PDB entry 6XJA | electron microscopy, 4.00 A resolution | chains P and B of the 5 polymer chains in the assembly

[Chain P]
Molecule: Immunoglobulin A1 protease
Source organism: Streptococcus pneumoniae (strain ATCC BAA-255 / R6)
Notes: EC 3.4.24.13
Reference sequence: Q59947 (IGA1_STRR6); residues 665-1963 here = UniProt positions 665-1963
Chain sequence (1299 residues; row label = number of the first residue in the row):
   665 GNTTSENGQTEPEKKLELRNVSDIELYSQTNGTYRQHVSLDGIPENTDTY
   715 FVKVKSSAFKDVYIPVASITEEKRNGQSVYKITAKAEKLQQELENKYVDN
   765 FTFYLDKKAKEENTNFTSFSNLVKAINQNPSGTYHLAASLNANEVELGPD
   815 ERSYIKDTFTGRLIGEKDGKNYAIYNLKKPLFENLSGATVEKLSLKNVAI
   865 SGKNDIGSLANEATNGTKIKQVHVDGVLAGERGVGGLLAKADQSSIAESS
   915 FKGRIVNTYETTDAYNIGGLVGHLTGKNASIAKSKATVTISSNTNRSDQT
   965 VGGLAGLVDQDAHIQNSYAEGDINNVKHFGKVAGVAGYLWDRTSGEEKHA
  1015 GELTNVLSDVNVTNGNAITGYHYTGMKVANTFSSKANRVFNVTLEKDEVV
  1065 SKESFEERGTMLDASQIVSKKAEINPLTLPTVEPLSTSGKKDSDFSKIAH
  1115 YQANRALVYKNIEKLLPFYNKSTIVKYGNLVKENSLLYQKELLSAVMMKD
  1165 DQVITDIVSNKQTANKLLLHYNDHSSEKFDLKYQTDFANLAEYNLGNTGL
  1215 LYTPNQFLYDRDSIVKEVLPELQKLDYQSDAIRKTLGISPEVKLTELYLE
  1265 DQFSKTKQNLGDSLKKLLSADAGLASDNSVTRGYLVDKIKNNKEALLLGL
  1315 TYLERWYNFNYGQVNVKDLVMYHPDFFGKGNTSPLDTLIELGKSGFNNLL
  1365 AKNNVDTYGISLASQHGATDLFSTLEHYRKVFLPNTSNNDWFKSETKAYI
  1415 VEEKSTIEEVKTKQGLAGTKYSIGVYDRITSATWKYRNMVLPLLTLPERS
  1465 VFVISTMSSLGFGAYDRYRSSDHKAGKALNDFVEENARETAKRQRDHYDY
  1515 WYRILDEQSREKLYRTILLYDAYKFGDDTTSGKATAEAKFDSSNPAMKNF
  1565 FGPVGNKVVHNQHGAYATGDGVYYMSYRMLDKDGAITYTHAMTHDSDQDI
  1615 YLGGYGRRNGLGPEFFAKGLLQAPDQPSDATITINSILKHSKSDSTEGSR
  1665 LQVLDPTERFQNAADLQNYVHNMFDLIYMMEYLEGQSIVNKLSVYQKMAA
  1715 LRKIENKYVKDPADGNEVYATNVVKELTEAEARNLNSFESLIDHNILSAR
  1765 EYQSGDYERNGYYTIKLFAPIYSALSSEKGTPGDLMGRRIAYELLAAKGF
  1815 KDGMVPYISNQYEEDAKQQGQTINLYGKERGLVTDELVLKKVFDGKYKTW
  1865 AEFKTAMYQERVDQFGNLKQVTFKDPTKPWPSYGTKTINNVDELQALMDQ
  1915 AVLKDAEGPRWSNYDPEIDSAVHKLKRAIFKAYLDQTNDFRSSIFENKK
Not modelled in the structure: 1054-1063, 1097-1099
Differences from the reference sequence: engineered mutation Ala1605 (Glu in Q59947)
Curated features (UniProtKB/Swiss-Prot):
  - binding site (Zn(2+)): His1604, His1608, Glu1628
From the paper describing this entry:
  - conformationally variable residues (loop rearrangement): Asp770 to Phe783

[Chain B]
Molecule: Immunoglobulin heavy constant alpha 1
Source organism: Homo sapiens
Reference sequence: P01876 (IGHA1_HUMAN); residues 241-450 here correspond to UniProt positions 122-331 (UniProt number = residue number - 119)
Chain sequence (210 residues; numbered 241 to 450; the number before each row is that of its first residue):
   241 CCHPRLSLHRPALEDLLLGSEANLTCTLTGLRDASGVTFTWTPSSGKSAV
   291 QGPPERDLCGCYSVSSVLPGCAEPWNHGKTFTCTAAYPESKTPLTATLSK
   341 SGNTFRPEVHLLPPPSEELALNELVTLTCLARGFSPKDVLVRWLQGSQEL
   391 PREKYLTWASRQEPSQGTTTFAVTSILRVAAEDWKKGDTFSCMVGHEALP
   441 LAFTQKTIDR
Cystine bridges: Cys266-Cys323, Cys369-Cys432
Curated features (UniProtKB/Swiss-Prot):
  - glycosylation: Asn263 (N-linked (GlcNAc...) (complex) asparagine)

[Chain P / chain B interface]
Pairs across the interface - 14 pairs, chain P then chain B:
  Tyr1709(P) - Lys331(B)
  Pro1923(P) - Pro244(B)
  Pro1923(P) - Arg245(B)
  Arg1924(P) - Cys242(B)
  Arg1924(P) - His243(B)
  Arg1924(P) - Pro244(B)
  Arg1924(P) - Arg245(B)
  Arg1924(P) - Leu246(B)
  Trp1925(P) - Cys242(B)
  Trp1925(P) - His243(B)
  Ser1926(P) - Cys241(B)
  Ser1926(P) - Cys242(B)  hydrogen bond (side chain-backbone)
  Ser1926(P) - His243(B)  hydrogen bond (side chain-backbone)
  Asn1927(P) - Cys242(B)  hydrogen bond (backbone-side chain)
Also at the interface, not in a pair above, chain P (8 interface residues in all): Gly1922, Asp1933
Also at the interface, not in a pair above, chain B (9 interface residues in all): Thr332, Pro333

[Summary]
The interface between chain P and chain B involves 8 residues on one side and 9 on the other, with 3 hydrogen
bonds. Polar pairs include Ser1926(P)-Cys242(B), Ser1926(P)-His243(B) and Asn1927(P)-Cys242(B). From UniProt:
3 Zn2+-binding residues on chain P. The paper reports conformational variability at Asp770(P).
Chain P is Immunoglobulin A1 protease (Streptococcus pneumoniae (strain ATCC BAA-255 / R6)) and chain B is
Immunoglobulin heavy constant alpha 1 (Homo sapiens); the structure, Streptococcus Pneumoniae IgA1 Protease
with IgA1 substrate, was determined by electron microscopy, deposited together with 6XJB and 7JGJ.
